Entry 6KUJ (electron microscopy, 3.40 A resolution); this record covers chains A and V of the 5 polymer chains in the assembly.

Chain A:
Molecule: Polymerase 3
Organism: Influenza D virus (D/swine/Oklahoma/1334/2011)
UniProtKB: K9LHJ4 (K9LHJ4_9ORTO); numbering as in UniProt (aligned over 1-710)
Amino-acid sequence (710 residues; each row starts with the number of its first residue):
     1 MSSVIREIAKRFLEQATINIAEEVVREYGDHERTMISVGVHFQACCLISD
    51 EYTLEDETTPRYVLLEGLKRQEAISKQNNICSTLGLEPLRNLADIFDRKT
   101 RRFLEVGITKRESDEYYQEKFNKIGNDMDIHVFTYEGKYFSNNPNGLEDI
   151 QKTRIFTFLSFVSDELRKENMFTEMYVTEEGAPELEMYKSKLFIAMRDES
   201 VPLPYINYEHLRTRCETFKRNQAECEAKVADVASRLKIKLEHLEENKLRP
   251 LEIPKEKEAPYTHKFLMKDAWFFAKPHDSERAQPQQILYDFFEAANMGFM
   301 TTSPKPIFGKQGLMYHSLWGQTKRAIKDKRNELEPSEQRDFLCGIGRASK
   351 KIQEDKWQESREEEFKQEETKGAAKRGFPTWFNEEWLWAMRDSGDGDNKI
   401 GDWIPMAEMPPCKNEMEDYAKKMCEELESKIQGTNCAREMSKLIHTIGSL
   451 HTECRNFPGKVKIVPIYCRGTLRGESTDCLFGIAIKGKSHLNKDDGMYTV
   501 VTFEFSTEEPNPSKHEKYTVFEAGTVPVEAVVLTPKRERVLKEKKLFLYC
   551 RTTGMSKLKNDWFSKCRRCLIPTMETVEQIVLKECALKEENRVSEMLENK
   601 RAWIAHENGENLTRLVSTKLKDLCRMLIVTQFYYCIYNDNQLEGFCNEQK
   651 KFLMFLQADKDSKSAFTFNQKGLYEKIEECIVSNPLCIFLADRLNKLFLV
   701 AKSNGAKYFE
Disordered / not traced: 1-183, 394-398, 531-541

Chain V:
Molecule: 14-nt RNA strand
Sequence (14 nucleotides; row label = number of the first residue in the row):
     1 AGCAUAAGCAGGAA
Disordered / not traced: 14

How chain A and chain V interact:
Contacting residue pairs - 35 pairs, chain A then chain V:
  Lys310(A) - G2(V)  salt bridge to the phosphate
  Leu342(A) - A1(V)  base contact
  Gly344(A) - A10(V)  hydrogen bond to the sugar
  Gly344(A) - G11(V)  phosphate contact
  Ile345(A) - G11(V)  phosphate contact
  Gly346(A) - G11(V)  hydrogen bond to the phosphate
  Arg347(A) - A1(V)  hydrogen bond to the base
  Arg347(A) - A10(V)  base contact
  Arg347(A) - G11(V)  hydrogen bond to the phosphate
  Ala348(A) - G11(V)  hydrogen bond to the phosphate
  Lys351(A) - C9(V)  salt bridge to the phosphate
  Lys351(A) - G12(V)  salt bridge to the phosphate
  Thr370(A) - A6(V)  sugar contact
  Lys371(A) - A6(V)  base contact
  Gly372(A) - U5(V)  base contact
  Gly372(A) - A6(V)  base contact
  Ala373(A) - U5(V)  base contact
  His490(A) - G11(V)  stacking on the base
  Gly496(A) - C9(V)  hydrogen bond to the sugar
  Met497(A) - G2(V)  base contact
  Met497(A) - C3(V)  base contact
  Met497(A) - G8(V)  base contact
  Met497(A) - C9(V)  base contact
  Thr499(A) - A1(V)  base contact
  Lys517(A) - C3(V)  salt bridge to the phosphate
  Arg551(A) - C3(V)  salt bridge to the phosphate
  Thr552(A) - A1(V)  base contact
  Thr552(A) - G2(V)  sugar contact
  Thr553(A) - G2(V)  sugar contact
  Thr553(A) - C3(V)  sugar contact
  Gly554(A) - G2(V)  sugar contact
  Gly554(A) - C3(V)  sugar contact
  Lys559(A) - C3(V)  phosphate contact
  Lys559(A) - A4(V)  salt bridge to the phosphate
  Asn640(A) - U5(V)  phosphate contact
Interface residues without a listed pair, chain A (27 interface residues in all): Lys264, Gln311, Met555, Asp639

In short:
The interface between chain A and chain V involves 27 residues on one side and 11 on the other; the contacts
include 6 hydrogen bonds, 6 salt bridges and 1 aromatic stacking contact. Among the polar pairs are
Arg347(A)-A1(V), Gly344(A)-A10(V) and Gly496(A)-C9(V).
Here chain A is Polymerase 3 (Influenza D virus (D/swine/Oklahoma/1334/2011)) and chain V is a 14-nt RNA
strand. Entry 6KUJ (Structure of influenza D virus polymerase bound to cRNA promoter in class 1) was
determined by electron microscopy, deposited together with 6KUK, 6KUP, 6KUR, 6KUT, 6KUV and 6KV5.
